PDB entry 9CH5 | X-ray diffraction, 2.00 A resolution | chains B and C of the 4 polymer chains in the assembly

Chain B:
Name: Extradiol ring-cleavage dioxygenase LigAB LigA subunit domain-containing protein
Organism: Shewanella oneidensis
Reference sequence: Q8EGW2 (Q8EGW2_SHEON); numbering as in UniProt (aligned over 1-71)
Amino-acid sequence (78 residues; numbered -6 to 71; the number before each row is that of its first residue; numbers below 1 keep their minus sign (Met-6 is residue -6)):
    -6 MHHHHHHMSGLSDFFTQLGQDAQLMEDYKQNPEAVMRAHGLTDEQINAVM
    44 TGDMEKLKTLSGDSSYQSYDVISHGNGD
Unresolved in the structure: -6 to 2, 54-71
Sequence notes: initiating methionine (-6); expression tag (-5 to 0); engineered mutation Asp63 (Leu in Q8EGW2)

Chain C:
Name: TP-methylase family protein
Organism: Shewanella oneidensis
Reference sequence: Q8EGW3 (Q8EGW3_SHEON); residue numbers follow UniProt; this construct covers 1-263
Amino-acid sequence (263 residues; each row starts with the number of its first residue):
     1 MGSLVCVGTGLQLAGQISVLSRSYIEHADIVFSLLPDGFSQRWLTKLNPN
    51 VINLQQFYAQNGEVKNRRDTYEQMVNAILDAVRAGKKTVCALYGHPGVFA
   101 CVSHMAITRAKAEGFSAKMEPGISAEACLWADLGIDPGNSGHQSFEASQF
   151 MFFNHVPDPTTHLLLWQIAIAGEHTLTQFHTSSDRLQILVEQLNQWYPLD
   201 HEVVIYEAANLPIQAPRIERLPLANLPQAHLMPISTLLIPPAKKLEYNYA
   251 ILAKLGIGPEDLG
Unresolved in the structure: 1
Small-molecule neighbours: S-adenosylhomocysteine (SAH): Leu11, Tyr93, Gly94, His95, Val98, Phe99, Ala100, Ser124, Ala125, Trp166, Gln167, Tyr206, Glu207, Ala208, Asn210, Pro233, Ile234, Ser235, Thr236

Chain B / chain C interface:
Contacting residue pairs (12):
  Gly12(B) with Leu20(C)
  Gln13(B) with Leu20(C); Ser23(C)
  Ala15(B) with Leu20(C), hydrophobic; Ser23(C), hydrogen bond (backbone-side chain); Tyr24(C)
  Gln16(B) with His27(C); Lys87(C), hydrogen bond
  Met18(B) with Tyr24(C)
  Glu19(B) with Tyr24(C), hydrogen bond; Lys118(C), salt bridge
  Lys22(B) with Lys118(C)
Also at the interface, not in a pair above, chain B (8 interface residues in all): Asp14
Also at the interface, not in a pair above, chain C (8 interface residues in all): Ser3, Val19

Overview:
The chain B/chain C interface involves 8 residues from each chain, with 3 hydrogen bonds and 1 salt bridge.
Polar pairs include Glu19(B)-Lys118(C), Ala15(B)-Ser23(C) and Gln16(B)-Lys87(C). Chain C binds
S-adenosylhomocysteine.
Chain B is Extradiol ring-cleavage dioxygenase LigAB LigA subunit domain-containing protein and chain C is
TP-methylase family protein, both from Shewanella oneidensis; the structure, Structure of the
alpha-N-methyltransferase (SonM) and RiPP precursor (SonA-L63D) heteromeric complex (bound to SAM), was
determined by X-ray diffraction together with 9CGW, 9CH0, 9CH1, 9CH2, 9CH3, 9CH7, 9CHI and 9CHK from the same
study.
